PDB entry 3N9U | X-ray diffraction, 1.92 A resolution | chains B and C of the 4 polymer chains in the assembly

[Chain B]
Protein: Cleavage and polyadenylation specificity factor subunit 5
Organism: Homo sapiens
UniProtKB: O43809 (CPSF5_HUMAN); residue numbers follow UniProt; this construct covers 21-227
Sequence (230 residues; row label = number of the first residue in the row; numbers below 1 keep their minus sign (Met-2 is residue -2)):
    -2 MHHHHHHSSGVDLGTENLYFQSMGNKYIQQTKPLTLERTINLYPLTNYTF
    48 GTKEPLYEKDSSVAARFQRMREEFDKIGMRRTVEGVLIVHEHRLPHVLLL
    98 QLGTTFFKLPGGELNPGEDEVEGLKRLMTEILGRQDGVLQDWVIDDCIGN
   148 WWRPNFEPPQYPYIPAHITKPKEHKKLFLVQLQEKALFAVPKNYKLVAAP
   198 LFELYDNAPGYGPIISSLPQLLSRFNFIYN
Unresolved in the structure: -2 to 26
Sequence notes: expression tag (-2 to 20)
Curated features (UniProtKB/Swiss-Prot):
  - region: Thr102 to Phe104 (Interaction with RNA)
  - motif: Gly109 to Gly130 (Nudix box)
  - site (Interaction with RNA): Glu55, Arg63
  - modified residue: Lys23 (N6-acetyllysine), Lys29 (N6-acetyllysine), Tyr40 (Phosphotyrosine), Lys56 (N6-acetyllysine)

[Chain C]
Protein: Cleavage and polyadenylation specificity factor subunit 7
Organism: Homo sapiens
Notes: fragment: RRM domain, residues 50-182
UniProtKB: Q8N684 (CPSF7_HUMAN); numbering as in UniProt (aligned over 50-182)
Sequence (156 residues; row label = number of the first residue in the row):
    27 MHHHHHHSSGVDLGTENLYFQSMEPPPPVRQEPSPKPNNKTPAILYTYSG
    77 LRNRRAAVYVGSFSWWTTDQQLIQVIRSIGVYDVVELKFAENRANGQSKG
   127 YAEVVVASENSVHKLLELLPGKVLNGEKVDVRPATRQNLSQFEAQARKRE
   177 CVRVPR
Unresolved in the structure: 27-81, 178-182
Sequence notes: expression tag (27-49)

[How chain B and chain C interact]
Contacting residue pairs (27; chain B residue first):
  Arg68(B) with Glu112(C), salt bridge
  Asn152(B) with Lys114(C); Glu117(C), hydrogen bond
  Glu154(B) with Lys114(C), salt bridge
  Pro156(B) with Arg119(C)
  Tyr158(B) with Asn118(C); Arg119(C), hydrogen bond (side chain-backbone); Ala120(C); Asn121(C); Gly122(C), hydrogen bond (side chain-backbone)
  Tyr160(B) with Asn121(C), hydrogen bond (side chain-backbone)
  Pro162(B) with Gly122(C)
  Ala163(B) with Trp91(C), hydrophobic; Thr94(C)
  His164(B) with Trp91(C); Thr93(C); Thr94(C); Asp95(C), hydrogen bond (backbone-backbone); Phe115(C); Glu117(C), salt bridge; Gly122(C); Ser124(C)
  Ile165(B) with Asp95(C)
  Thr166(B) with Thr94(C); Asp95(C), hydrogen bond; Gln96(C)
  Lys167(B) with Asp95(C), hydrogen bond (backbone-side chain)
Interface residues without a listed pair, chain C (17 interface residues in all): Trp92, Gln123

[Overview]
12 residues of chain B face 17 of chain C across their interface; the contacts include 7 hydrogen bonds and 3
salt bridges. Polar pairs include Arg68(B)-Glu112(C), Glu154(B)-Lys114(C) and His164(B)-Glu117(C).
Here chain B is Cleavage and polyadenylation specificity factor subunit 5 and chain C is Cleavage and
polyadenylation specificity factor subunit 7, both from Homo sapiens. Entry 3N9U (Crystal Structure of the
Complex between the 25 kDa Subunit and the 59 kDa Subunit (RRM ...) was determined by X-ray diffraction.
